9KHP - chain A; structure by X-ray diffraction, 1.73 A resolution.

== Chain A ==
Molecule: Class I SAM-dependent methyltransferase
From: Streptomyces xinghaiensis
UniProt: A0A3R7FZU3 (A0A3R7FZU3_9ACTN); residue numbers follow UniProt; this construct covers 1-283
Chain sequence (283 residues; each row starts with the number of its first residue):
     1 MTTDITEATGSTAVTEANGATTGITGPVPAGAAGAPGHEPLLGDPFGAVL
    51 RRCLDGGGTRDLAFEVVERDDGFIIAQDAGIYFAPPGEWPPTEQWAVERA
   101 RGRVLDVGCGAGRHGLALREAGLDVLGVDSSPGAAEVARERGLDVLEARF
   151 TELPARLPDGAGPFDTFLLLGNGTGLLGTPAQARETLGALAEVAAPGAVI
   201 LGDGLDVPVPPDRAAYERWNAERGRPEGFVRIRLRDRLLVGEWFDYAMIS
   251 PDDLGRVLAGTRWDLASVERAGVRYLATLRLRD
Disordered / not traced: 1-25
Construct notes: conflict Ala215 (Val in A0A3R7FZU3), Val240 (Ala in A0A3R7FZU3), Asp264 (Glu in A0A3R7FZU3)
Small-molecule neighbours:
  - cysteine (CYS): Phe46, Glu65, Tyr82, Leu176, Leu234, Phe244
  - S-adenosylhomocysteine (SAH): Phe46, Tyr82, Gly108, Cys109, Gly110, Arg113, His114, Asp129, Ser130, Ser131, Ala134, Ala148, Arg149, Phe150, Leu170, Gly171, Leu176

== Overview ==
Ligands of chain A: S-adenosylhomocysteine and cysteine.
Chain A is Class I SAM-dependent methyltransferase (Streptomyces xinghaiensis); the structure, The crystal
structure of XhnM1 with SAH, was determined by X-ray diffraction together with 9KLX and 9KM6 from the same
study.
